Entry 2KOH (solution NMR); this record covers chains A and B.

Chain A:
Name: Partitioning defective 3 homolog
Source organism: Mus musculus
Notes: fragment: PDZ 3 domain
UniProtKB: Q99NH2 (PARD3_MOUSE); residues 581-689 here = UniProt positions 581-689
Chain sequence (111 residues; numbered 579 to 689; the number before each row is that of its first residue):
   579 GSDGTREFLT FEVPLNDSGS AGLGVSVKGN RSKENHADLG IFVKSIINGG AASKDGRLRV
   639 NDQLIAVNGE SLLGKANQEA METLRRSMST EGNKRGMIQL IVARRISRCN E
Differences from the reference sequence: expression tag (579-580)
Reported in the primary citation:
  - binding site for Cadherin-5 (chain B): Gly-600, Leu-601, Gly-602, Val-605, Lys-606, Arg-609, Lys-611, Lys-622
  - specificity-determining residues: Met-659 (proposed by the authors, not directly observed)

Chain B:
Name: Cadherin-5
Source organism: Mus musculus
UniProtKB: P55284 (CADH5_MOUSE); residues 769-784 here = UniProt positions 769-784
Chain sequence (16 residues; each row starts with the number of its first residue):
   769 MLAELYGSDP QEELII
Reported in the primary citation:
  - post-translational modification sites: Ser-776
  - mutagenesis - Y774A: unchanged binding to Partitioning defective 3 homolog (chain A)
  - conformationally variable residues (order/disorder transition): Glu-772

Interface between chain A and chain B:
Pairs across the interface (26; chain A residue first):
  Ala-599(A) with Ile-784(B)
  Gly-600(A) with Ile-784(B)
  Leu-601(A) with Ile-784(B)
  Gly-602(A) with Ile-784(B)
  Val-603(A) with Ile-783(B); Ile-784(B)
  Ser-604(A) with Leu-782(B); Ile-783(B)
  Val-605(A) with Glu-781(B); Leu-782(B)
  Lys-606(A) with Glu-780(B); Glu-781(B)
  Gly-607(A) with Glu-780(B)
  Arg-609(A) with Glu-780(B)
  Lys-611(A) with Tyr-774(B); Gly-775(B); Asp-777(B)
  Lys-622(A) with Glu-781(B)
  Ile-625(A) with Ile-783(B)
  Asn-655(A) with Glu-780(B)
  Gln-656(A) with Glu-780(B)
  Met-659(A) with Glu-780(B); Glu-781(B); Leu-782(B)
  Arg-663(A) with Leu-782(B)
  Met-666(A) with Ile-784(B)
Other interface residues (no listed pair), chain B (9 interface residues in all): Gln-779
Interface features reported in the paper:
  - residue pairs: Leu-601(A)/Ile-784(B), Val-603(A)/Ile-784(B), Lys-606(A)/Glu-781(B), Lys-611(A)/Tyr-774(B), Lys-622(A)/Glu-781(B), Ile-625(A)/Ile-783(B) (hydrophobic contact), Asn-655(A)/Glu-780(B), Met-659(A)/Leu-782(B) (hydrophobic contact), Met-666(A)/Ile-784(B), Gly-775(B)/Lys-611(A)

Summary:
Chain A and chain B form an interface of 18 and 9 residues respectively. The paper describes contacts between
Leu-601(A) and Ile-784(B), Val-603(A) and Ile-784(B) and Lys-606(A) and Glu-781(B) among others; hydrophobic
contacts between Ile-625(A) and Ile-783(B) and Met-659(A) and Leu-782(B). The paper reports a binding site for
Cadherin-5 (chain B) at Gly-600(A), Leu-601(A) and Gly-602(A) among others; Y774A of chain B leaves binding to
Partitioning defective 3 homolog (chain A) unchanged.
Here chain A is Partitioning defective 3 homolog and chain B is Cadherin-5, both from Mus musculus. Entry 2KOH
(NMR structure of mouse Par3-PDZ3 in complex with VE-Cadherin C-terminus) was determined by solution NMR.
